8ASJ - chains F and G of the 8 polymer chains in the assembly; structure by electron microscopy, 3.75 A resolution.

[Chain F]
Molecule: Cytochrome b
Source organism: Cereibacter sphaeroides 2.4.1
UniProt: Q3IY10 (Q3IY10_CERS4); numbering as in UniProt (aligned over 1-445)
Amino-acid sequence (445 residues; numbered 1 to 445; the number before each row is that of its first residue):
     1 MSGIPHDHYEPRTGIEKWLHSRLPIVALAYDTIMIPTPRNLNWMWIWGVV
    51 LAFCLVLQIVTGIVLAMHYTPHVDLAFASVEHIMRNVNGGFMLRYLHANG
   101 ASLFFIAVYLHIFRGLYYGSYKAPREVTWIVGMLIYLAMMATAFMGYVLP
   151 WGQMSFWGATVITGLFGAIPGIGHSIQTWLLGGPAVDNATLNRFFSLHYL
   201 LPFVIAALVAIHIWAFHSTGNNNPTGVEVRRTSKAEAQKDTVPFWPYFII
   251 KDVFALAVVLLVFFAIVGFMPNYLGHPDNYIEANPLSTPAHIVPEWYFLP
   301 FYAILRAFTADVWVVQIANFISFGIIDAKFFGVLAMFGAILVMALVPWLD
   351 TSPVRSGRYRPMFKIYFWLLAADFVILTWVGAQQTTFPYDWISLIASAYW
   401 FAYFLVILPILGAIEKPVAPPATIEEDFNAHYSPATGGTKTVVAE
Disordered / not traced: 433-445
Ion coordination: heme Fe site 1: His97, His198; heme Fe site 2: His111, His212
Residues lining bound ligands:
  - heme (HEM), molecule 1: Trp45, Trp47, Gly48, Leu51, Ala52, Phe104, Val108, His111, Ile112, Arg114, Ser120, Tyr121, Arg125, Thr128, Trp129, Gly132, Met133, Ile135, Tyr136, Met139, Ile205, Val209, His212, Phe216, Thr219, Gly220, Asn221, Asn222, Met343
  - heme (HEM), molecule 2: Leu55, Gln58, Ile59, Gly62, Ile63, Leu65, Ala66, Tyr69, Val80, Arg94, His97, Ala98, Ala101, Phe104, Thr142, Ala143, Gly146, Tyr147, Leu149, Pro150, Phe195, His198, Tyr199, Pro202, Ile205, Tyr297
  - ubiquinone-10 (U10): Met140, Ala141, Phe144, Met145, Trp157, Gly158, Val161, Ile162, Phe166, Trp179, Leu180, Phe194, Leu197, Ile292, Pro294, Glu295, Phe298, Phe301, Tyr302, Leu305, Met336

[Chain G]
Molecule: Cytochrome c1
Source organism: Cereibacter sphaeroides 2.4.1
UniProt: Q3IY11 (Q3IY11_CERS4); residues 1-285 here = UniProt positions 1-285
Amino-acid sequence (285 residues; row label = number of the first residue in the row):
     1 MIRKLTLTAATALALSGGAAMAAGGGHVEDVPFSFEGPFGTFDQHQLQRG
    51 LQVYTEVCAACHGMKFVPIRSLSEPGGPELPEDQVRAYATQFTVTDEETG
   101 EDREGKPTDHFPHSALENAPDLSLMAKARAGFHGPMGTGISQLFNGIGGP
   151 EYIYSVLTGFPEEPPKCAEGHEPDGFYYNRAFQNGSVPDTCKDANGVKTT
   201 AGSWIAMPPPLMDDLVEYADGHDASVHAMAEDVSAFLMWAAEPKLMARKQ
   251 AGFTAVMFLTVLSVLLYLTNKRLWAGVKGKKKTNV
Disordered / not traced: 1-24, 279-285
Covalently attached groups: heme c (HEC) linked to Cys58
Ion coordination: heme c Fe: His62, Met207
Residues lining bound ligands: heme c (HEC): Val57, Cys61, His62, Leu116, Asn118, Ala119, Pro120, Leu122, Met125, Arg129, Tyr152, Ile153, Val156, Leu157, Phe182, Asn184, Ile205, Ala206, Met207, Pro208, Pro210, Leu237

[Chain F / chain G interface]
Residue-residue contacts (64):
  Arg39(F) - Val277(G)
  Phe77(F) - Phe66(G)  hydrophobic
  Phe77(F) - Leu124(G)  hydrophobic
  Glu81(F) - Leu124(G)
  Met84(F) - Glu242(G)
  Arg85(F) - Phe66(G)  hydrogen bond (side chain-backbone)
  Arg85(F) - Pro68(G)
  Arg85(F) - Ala240(G)  hydrogen bond (side chain-backbone)
  Arg85(F) - Pro243(G)
  Arg85(F) - Lys244(G)
  Asn86(F) - Arg70(G)  hydrogen bond
  Val87(F) - Lys244(G)
  Phe91(F) - Lys244(G)
  Phe91(F) - Ala247(G)  hydrophobic
  Phe91(F) - Arg248(G)
  Met92(F) - Arg248(G)
  Tyr95(F) - Lys127(G)
  Tyr95(F) - Glu242(G)  hydrogen bond
  Tyr95(F) - Arg248(G)
  Pro246(F) - Leu273(G)  hydrophobic
  Tyr247(F) - Asn270(G)
  Tyr247(F) - Leu273(G)
  Tyr247(F) - Trp274(G)  hydrogen bond (backbone-side chain)
  Tyr247(F) - Val277(G)  hydrophobic
  Phe248(F) - Trp274(G)  hydrophobic
  Ile250(F) - Thr269(G)
  Lys251(F) - Asn270(G)
  Val253(F) - Leu266(G)
  Phe254(F) - Ser263(G)
  Phe254(F) - Leu266(G)  hydrophobic
  Phe254(F) - Tyr267(G)  hydrophobic
  Ala257(F) - Ser263(G)
  Ala257(F) - Leu266(G)  hydrophobic
  Val258(F) - Ser263(G)  hydrogen bond (backbone-side chain)
  Leu260(F) - Leu259(G)
  Leu261(F) - Val256(G)  hydrophobic
  Leu261(F) - Leu259(G)
  Leu261(F) - Thr260(G)
  Phe264(F) - Ala255(G)  hydrophobic
  Phe264(F) - Leu259(G)  hydrophobic
  Val267(F) - Arg248(G)
  Gly268(F) - Arg248(G)  hydrogen bond (backbone-side chain)
  Phe269(F) - Pro38(G)  hydrophobic
  Phe269(F) - Lys249(G)
  Phe269(F) - Phe253(G)  hydrophobic
  Met270(F) - Leu143(G)  hydrophobic
  Pro271(F) - Arg248(G)
  Asn272(F) - Ile147(G)
  Tyr273(F) - Gly139(G)  hydrogen bond (side chain-backbone)
  Tyr273(F) - Gln142(G)
  Tyr273(F) - Leu143(G)
  Pro277(F) - Lys127(G)
  Pro277(F) - Ala128(G)
  Pro277(F) - Arg129(G)
  Tyr280(F) - Leu124(G)
  Tyr280(F) - Lys127(G)
  Tyr280(F) - Ala128(G)  hydrophobic
  Ile281(F) - Ala128(G)  hydrophobic
  Ile281(F) - Arg129(G)
  Glu282(F) - Lys65(G)  salt bridge
  Glu282(F) - Phe66(G)
  Trp379(F) - Met136(G)  hydrogen bond (side chain-backbone)
  Gln383(F) - Gly137(G)
  Tyr389(F) - Met136(G)
Interface residues without a listed pair, chain F (40 interface residues in all): Ala78, Val242, Ala265, Phe428
Interface residues without a listed pair, chain G (44 interface residues in all): Val67, Ser123, Ala130, Thr138, Ile140, Ala241, Ala251, Gly252, Leu262

[In short]
40 residues of chain F and 44 residues of chain G are in contact; the contacts include 9 hydrogen bonds and 1
salt bridge. Polar contacts include Glu282(F)-Lys65(G), Arg85(F)-Phe66(G) and Arg85(F)-Ala240(G). Ligands of
chain F: heme and ubiquinone-10. Covalently linked heme c: at Cys58(G).
Chain F is Cytochrome b and chain G is Cytochrome c1, both from Cereibacter sphaeroides 2.4.1; the structure,
Four subunit cytochrome b-c1 complex from Rhodobacter sphaeroides in native nanodiscs - focussed refinement in
the ..., was determined by electron microscopy (same publication as 8ASI).
